PDB entry 8XB6 | electron microscopy, 3.70 A resolution | chains E and S of the 22 polymer chains in the assembly

Chain E:
Molecule: Portal protein
Source organism: Acinetobacter phage SH-Ab 15497
Reference sequence: A0A2H5BHC5 (A0A2H5BHC5_BPSHA); residues 1-506 here = UniProt positions 1-506
Chain sequence (506 residues; numbered 1 to 506; the number before each row is that of its first residue):
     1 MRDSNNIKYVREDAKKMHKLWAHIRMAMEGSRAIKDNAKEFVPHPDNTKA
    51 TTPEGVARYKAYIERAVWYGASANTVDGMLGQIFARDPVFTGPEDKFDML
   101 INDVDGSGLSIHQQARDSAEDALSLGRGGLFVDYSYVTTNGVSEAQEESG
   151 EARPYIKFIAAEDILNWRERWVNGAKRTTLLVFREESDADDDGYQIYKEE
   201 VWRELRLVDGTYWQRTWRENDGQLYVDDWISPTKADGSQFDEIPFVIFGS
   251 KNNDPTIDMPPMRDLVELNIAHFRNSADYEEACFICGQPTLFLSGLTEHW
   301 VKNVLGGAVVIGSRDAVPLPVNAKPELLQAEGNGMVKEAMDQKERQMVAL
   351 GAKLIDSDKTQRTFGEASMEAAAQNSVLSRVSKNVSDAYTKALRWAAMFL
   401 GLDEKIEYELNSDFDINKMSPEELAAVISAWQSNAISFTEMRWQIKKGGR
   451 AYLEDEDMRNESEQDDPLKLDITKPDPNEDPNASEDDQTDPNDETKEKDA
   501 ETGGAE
Not modelled in the structure: 1-2, 136-151, 469-506

Chain S:
Molecule: Major capsid protein
Source organism: Acinetobacter phage SH-Ab 15497
Reference sequence: A0A2H5BHF7 (A0A2H5BHF7_BPSHA); numbering as in UniProt (aligned over 1-321)
Chain sequence (321 residues; numbered 1 to 321; the number before each row is that of its first residue):
     1 MALSDLQVFNDWAYKTMSEVLDQQVELFNGATRGAIILRSAGNTGDLSEA
    51 AFWAKIQGLVRPRDPYSNADVAAKDLRQLVDNTIKVASGTPPINIPPSML
   101 RWIQKNPQEAGAVIGQQLAGDTMQDMLNNGLAAGKAAFTAGGAVHDISAA
   151 GTGLMTQRAFNAAQRIFGDRSTDIQVWVSHSSPLFDLYDNALANAEQLYV
   201 FGTVNVRADAFGRPIIITDSPALVSGAAETLRHSTLGLTTGAILIEQNQD
   251 FDSTVVDGTGKQNITRQYQAEWSYNLGVNGYAYDIATGGKAPNPTALATA
   301 ANWDKISTSIKDTGGVVLVTK
Not modelled in the structure: 1

How chain E and chain S interact:
Pairs across the interface (26):
  N5(E) with E26(S)
  N6(E) with Q116(S)
  K8(E) with E26(S), salt bridge
  E12(E) with F251(S); S253(S), hydrogen bond
  A22(E) with Q249(S)
  K39(E) with G42(S), hydrogen bond (side chain-backbone); N43(S); T44(S), hydrogen bond
  Y197(E) with R33(S); Q175(S), hydrogen bond
  E219(E) with E26(S); L27(S); F28(S); N29(S); A31(S), hydrogen bond (side chain-backbone)
  N220(E) with A31(S)
  D221(E) with A31(S), hydrogen bond (backbone-backbone); R33(S), salt bridge
  G222(E) with Q24(S); L27(S); A31(S); I216(S)
  Q223(E) with Q24(S); E26(S)
  L224(E) with E26(S)
Other interface residues (no listed pair), chain E (19 interface residues in all): S4, K15, K19, N37, K198, E200
Other interface residues (no listed pair), chain S (21 interface residues in all): V20, G30, A119, P214, Y268

Summary:
19 residues of chain E and 21 residues of chain S are in contact; the contacts include 6 hydrogen bonds and 2
salt bridges. Among the polar pairs are K8(E)-E26(S), D221(E)-R33(S) and E12(E)-S253(S).
Chain E is Portal protein and chain S is Major capsid protein, both from Acinetobacter phage SH-Ab 15497; the
structure, Portal-vertex of SH-Ab15497 in C1 symmetry, was determined by electron microscopy.
